6UM7 - chains A and E of the 12 polymer chains in the assembly; structure by electron microscopy, 3.50 A resolution.

[Chain A (and E)]
Protein: Envelope glycoprotein gp120
From: Human immunodeficiency virus 1
Notes: chain E of this document is another copy of the same molecule, construct and numbering; everything in this record applies to it too
Reference sequence: A0A1W6IPB2 (A0A1W6IPB2_9HIV1); the construct lacks a stretch of the UniProt sequence and is renumbered around it, so the offset changes along the chain: 34-139 = UniProt 30-135; 148-309 = UniProt 136-297; 312-321 = UniProt 298-307; 322-358 = UniProt 309-345; 3 more segments
Chain sequence (463 residues; row label = number of the first residue in the row; note: 13 numbers in that range are skipped by the numbering (no residue carries them; nothing is unmodelled there)):
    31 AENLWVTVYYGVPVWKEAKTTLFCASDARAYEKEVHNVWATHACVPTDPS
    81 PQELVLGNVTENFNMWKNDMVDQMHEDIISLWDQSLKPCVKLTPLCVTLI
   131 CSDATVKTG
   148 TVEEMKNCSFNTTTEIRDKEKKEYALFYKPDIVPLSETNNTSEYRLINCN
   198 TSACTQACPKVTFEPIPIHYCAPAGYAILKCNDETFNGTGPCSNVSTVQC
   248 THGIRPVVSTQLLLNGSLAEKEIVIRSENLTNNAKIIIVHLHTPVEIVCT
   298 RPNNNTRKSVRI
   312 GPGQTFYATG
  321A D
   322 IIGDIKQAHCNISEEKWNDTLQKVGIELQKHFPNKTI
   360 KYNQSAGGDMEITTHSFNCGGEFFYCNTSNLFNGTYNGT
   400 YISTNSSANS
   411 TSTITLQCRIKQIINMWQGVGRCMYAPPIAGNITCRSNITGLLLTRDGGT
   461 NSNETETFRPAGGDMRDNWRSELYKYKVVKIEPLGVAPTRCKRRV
Unresolved in the structure: 31
Differences from the reference sequence: expression tag (31-33); conflict Asp133 (Asn129 in A0A1W6IPB2), Thr138 (Asn134 in A0A1W6IPB2), Cys201 (Val189 in A0A1W6IPB2), Cys433 (Ala417 in A0A1W6IPB2), Lys490 (Glu474 in A0A1W6IPB2), Glu492 (Gln476 in A0A1W6IPB2), Val496 (Ile480 in A0A1W6IPB2), Arg500 (Gly484 in A0A1W6IPB2), Cys501 (Ala485 in A0A1W6IPB2)
Cystine bridges: Cys54-Cys74, Cys119-Cys205, Cys201-Cys433, Cys218-Cys247, Cys228-Cys239, Cys296-Cys331, Cys378-Cys445, Cys385-Cys418
Covalent attachments: N-acetylglucosamine (NAG) linked to Asn88, Asn154, Asn158, Asn197, Asn234, Asn241, Asn262, Asn339, Asn362, Asn386, Asn392; glycan linked to Asn301, Asn332

[Chain A / chain E interface]
Pairs across the interface (21; chain A residue first):
  Pro124(A) - Arg164(E)  hydrogen bond (backbone-side chain)
  Cys126(A) - Ile163(E)
  Cys126(A) - Arg164(E)  hydrogen bond (backbone-backbone)
  Val127(A) - Ile163(E)
  Val127(A) - Arg164(E)
  Val127(A) - Asp165(E)
  Thr128(A) - Ile163(E)
  Thr128(A) - Asp165(E)  hydrogen bond (backbone-side chain)
  Thr128(A) - Lys166(E)
  Leu182(A) - Ile163(E)  hydrophobic
  Arg192(A) - Ile163(E)
  Cys196(A) - Glu162(E)
  Cys196(A) - Ile163(E)  hydrophobic
  Cys196(A) - Pro313(E)
  Asn197(A) - Glu162(E)
  Asn197(A) - Arg308(E)  hydrogen bond (backbone-side chain)
  Thr198(A) - Arg308(E)
  Thr198(A) - Pro313(E)
  Thr198(A) - Gly314(E)  hydrogen bond (backbone-backbone)
  Ser199(A) - Gly314(E)
  Ala200(A) - Pro313(E)
Interface residues without a listed pair, chain A (14 interface residues in all): Thr123, Thr160, Glu190
Interface residues without a listed pair, chain E (9 interface residues in all): Gly312

[Summary]
The interface between chain A and chain E involves 14 residues on one side and 9 on the other, with 5 hydrogen
bonds. Among the polar pairs are Pro124(A)-Arg164(E), Thr128(A)-Asp165(E) and Asn197(A)-Arg308(E).
Both chains are Envelope glycoprotein gp120 (Human immunodeficiency virus 1). Entry 6UM7 (Cryo-EM structure of
vaccine-elicited HIV-1 neutralizing antibody DH270.mu1 in complex with CH848 10.17DT Env) was determined by
electron microscopy, deposited together with 6UM5 and 6UM6.
